Entry 5M2S (X-ray diffraction, 1.70 A resolution); this record covers chains A and B.

[Chain A]
Molecule: Putative cellulosomal scaffoldin protein
Source organism: Ruminococcus flavefaciens
Notes: fragment: ScaA Type I cohesin domain
Reference sequence: A0AEF3 (A0AEF3_RUMFL); residues 2-147 here correspond to UniProt positions 465-610 (UniProt number = residue number + 463)
Amino-acid sequence (149 residues; row label = number of the first residue in the row):
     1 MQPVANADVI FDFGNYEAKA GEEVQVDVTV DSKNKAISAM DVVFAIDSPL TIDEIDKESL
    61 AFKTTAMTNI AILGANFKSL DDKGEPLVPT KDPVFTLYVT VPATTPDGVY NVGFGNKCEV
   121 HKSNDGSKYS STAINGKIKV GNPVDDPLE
Not modelled in the structure: 1-2, 144-149
Differences from the reference sequence: initiating methionine (1); expression tag (148-149)
Ion coordination: Ca2+: Ala-133 (shared with Glu-77(B) of chain B)

[Chain B]
Molecule: Doc8: Type I dockerin repeat domain from family 9 glycoside hydrolase WP_009982745[Ruminococcus flavefaciens]
Source organism: Ruminococcus flavefaciens FD-1
Notes: fragment: Type I dockerin domain
Amino-acid sequence (103 residues; row label = number of the first residue in the row):
     1 MGSSHHHHHH SSGLVPRGSH MASNVTLWGD ANCDGIVDIS DAVIIMQSLS NPSKFGRNGN
    61 DEHHITAQGE LNGDVNENGN GITNADALAI QKYLLNLIGN LTE
Not modelled in the structure: 1-23, 103
Ion coordination: Ca2+ site 1: Asp-30, Asn-32, Asp-34, Ile-36, Asp-41; Ca2+ site 2: Asp-74, Asn-76, Asn-80, Gly-81, Asp-86; Ca2+ site 3: Glu-77 (shared with Ala-133(A) of chain A)

[Chain A / chain B interface]
Pairs across the interface (53):
  Ser-38(A) with Val-43(B)
  Ala-39(A) with Ile-39(B), hydrophobic; Val-43(B), hydrophobic
  Asp-41(A) with Ile-39(B); Leu-94(B)
  Met-67(A) with Leu-88(B); Gln-91(B); Lys-92(B); Leu-95(B), hydrophobic; Leu-97(B), hydrophobic
  Thr-68(A) with Leu-95(B); Leu-97(B)
  Asn-69(A) with Leu-95(B), hydrogen bond (side chain-backbone); Asn-96(B); Leu-97(B)
  Ile-72(A) with Leu-95(B)
  Gly-74(A) with Leu-95(B)
  Ala-75(A) with Leu-95(B)
  Asn-76(A) with Ile-39(B); Gln-91(B), hydrogen bond; Leu-94(B); Leu-95(B)
  Phe-77(A) with Ile-39(B); Gln-91(B)
  Lys-78(A) with Met-46(B); Gln-91(B), hydrogen bond
  Leu-80(A) with Met-46(B), hydrophobic; Gln-47(B)
  Asp-82(A) with Ser-50(B)
  Lys-83(A) with Ser-50(B); Asn-51(B)
  Gly-84(A) with Gln-47(B), hydrogen bond (backbone-side chain); Ser-50(B)
  Glu-85(A) with Lys-54(B), salt bridge; Phe-55(B)
  Lys-117(A) with Leu-94(B)
  His-121(A) with Asp-38(B); Ile-39(B); Ser-40(B), hydrogen bond
  Ser-123(A) with Ser-40(B); Val-43(B)
  Asn-124(A) with Asn-32(B), hydrogen bond (backbone-side chain); Ser-40(B); Val-43(B); Ile-44(B); Gln-47(B), hydrogen bond; His-63(B), hydrogen bond (side chain-backbone)
  Asp-125(A) with Asn-32(B); Asp-34(B); Ser-40(B)
  Gly-126(A) with Asn-32(B); Asp-34(B); Ser-40(B), hydrogen bond (backbone-side chain)
Other interface residues (no listed pair), chain A (28 interface residues in all): Met-40, Pro-86, Glu-119, Ser-127, Lys-128
Other interface residues (no listed pair), chain B (22 interface residues in all): Ala-42
Interface features reported in the paper:
  - specific contacts: Ala-39(A)/Ile-39(B) (hydrophobic contact), Met-67(A)/Leu-95(B) (hydrophobic contact), Ile-72(A)/Leu-95(B) (hydrophobic contact), Gly-74(A)/Leu-95(B) (hydrophobic contact), Asn-76(A)/Gln-91(B), Lys-78(A)/Gln-91(B), Leu-80(A)/Val-43(B) (hydrophobic contact), Glu-85(A)/Lys-54(B), His-121(A)/Ser-40(B) (hydrogen bond), Asn-124(A)/Gln-47(B) (hydrogen bond), Asn-32(B)/Asn-124(A), Val-43(B)/Ala-39(A), Met-46(B)/Leu-80(A), Gln-47(B)/Gly-84(A), His-63(B)/Asn-124(A) (backbone contact), Leu-95(B)/Asn-69(A)
  - interface residues, chain A: Leu-80(A), Asn-124(A)
  - interface residues, chain B: Ile-44(B), Met-46(B), Ser-50(B)

[Summary]
28 residues of chain A and 22 residues of chain B are in contact; the contacts include 9 hydrogen bonds and 1
salt bridge. Polar pairs include Glu-85(A)/Lys-54(B), Asn-69(A)/Leu-95(B) and Asn-76(A)/Gln-91(B). The paper
describes hydrophobic contacts between Ala-39(A) and Ile-39(B), Met-67(A) and Leu-95(B) and Ile-72(A) and
Leu-95(B) among others; contacts between Asn-76(A) and Gln-91(B), Lys-78(A) and Gln-91(B) and Glu-85(A) and
Lys-54(B) among others; hydrogen bonds between His-121(A) and Ser-40(B) and Asn-124(A) and Gln-47(B). From the
paper: interface residues Leu-80(A), Asn-124(A) and Ile-44(B) among others.
Chain A is Putative cellulosomal scaffoldin protein (Ruminococcus flavefaciens) and chain B is Doc8: Type I
dockerin repeat domain from family 9 glycoside hydrolase WP_009982745[Ruminococcus flavefaciens] (Ruminococcus
flavefaciens FD-1); the structure, R. flavefaciens' third ScaB cohesin in complex with a group 1 dockerin, was
determined by X-ray diffraction.
